Entry 9BX1 (electron microscopy, 8.00 A resolution (low resolution: residue-level contacts below are approximate; hydrogen-bond / salt-bridge calls are withheld)); this record covers chains A and B of the 6 polymer chains in the assembly.

# Chain A (and B)
Molecule: Nucleoprotein
Source organism: Influenza A virus
Notes: chain B of this document is another copy of the same molecule, construct and numbering; everything in this record applies to it too
UniProtKB: A0A516TQ93 (A0A516TQ93_9INFA); numbering as in UniProt (aligned over 1-498)
Amino-acid sequence (498 residues; each row starts with the number of its first residue):
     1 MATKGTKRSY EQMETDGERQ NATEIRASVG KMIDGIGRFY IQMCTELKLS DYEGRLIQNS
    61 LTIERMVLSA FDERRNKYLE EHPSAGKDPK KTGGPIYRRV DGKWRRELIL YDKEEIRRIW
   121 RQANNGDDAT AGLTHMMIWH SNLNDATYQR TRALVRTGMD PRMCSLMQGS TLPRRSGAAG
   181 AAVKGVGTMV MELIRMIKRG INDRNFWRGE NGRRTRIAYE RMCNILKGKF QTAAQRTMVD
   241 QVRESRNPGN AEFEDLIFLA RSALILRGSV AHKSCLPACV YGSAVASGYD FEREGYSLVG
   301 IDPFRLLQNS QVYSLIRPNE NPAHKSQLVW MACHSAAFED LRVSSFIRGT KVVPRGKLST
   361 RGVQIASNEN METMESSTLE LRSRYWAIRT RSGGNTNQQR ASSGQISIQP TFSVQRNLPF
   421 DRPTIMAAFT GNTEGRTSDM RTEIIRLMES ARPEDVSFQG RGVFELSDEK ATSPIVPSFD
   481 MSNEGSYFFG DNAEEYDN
Unresolved in the structure: 1-20, 401-434, 491-498 (chain B: 1-20, 491-498)

# Chain A / chain B interface
Residue-residue contacts (16):
  Pro161(A) - Gly404(B)
  Arg162(A) - Gly404(B)
  Arg162(A) - Ile406(B)
  Phe338(A) - Gln409(B)
  Glu339(A) - Gln409(B)
  Ile388(A) - Phe412(B)
  Ile388(A) - Ser413(B)
  Arg389(A) - Thr411(B)
  Ser457(A) - Gln415(B)
  Ser457(A) - Arg416(B)
  Phe458(A) - Gln415(B)
  Arg461(A) - Gln415(B)
  Phe489(A) - Gly404(B)
  Phe489(A) - Gln405(B)
  Gly490(A) - Ser403(B)
  Gly490(A) - Gly404(B)
Also at the interface, not in a pair above, chain A (14 interface residues in all): Asp455, Val456, Gly462
Also at the interface, not in a pair above, chain B (14 interface residues in all): Ile408, Val414, Asn417, Leu418

# Overview
The chain A/chain B interface involves 14 residues from each chain.
Both chains are Nucleoprotein (Influenza A virus). Entry 9BX1 (Structure of influenza A RNP, 4xNP local
reconstruction, class 5) was determined by electron microscopy, deposited together with 9BWV, 9BWZ, 9BX0, 9BX4
and 9C4H.
